PDB entry 9G25 | electron microscopy, 2.89 A resolution | chains 4 and E of the 14 polymer chains in the assembly

[Chain 4]
Molecule: snR30
From: Saccharomyces cerevisiae
Sequence (609 nucleotides; row label = number of the first residue in the row):
     1 AACCAUAGUC UCGUGCUAGU UCGGUACUAU ACAGGGAAGG GAAGUCACUC GCAUACGUGU
    61 GUGUGCAUUU CUUGCUAUUG CUGCUUAGCU UCUCUAAAAC ACUGGGCUAG CGUUUUUCAA
   121 CGCUCGAGAG GCAGAGUCUC AAGGAGCCUC CAAUGGGCCU CACGUAUUCA UCUAGAUGGC
   181 GCUUCGGACA ACGGCAUCAC AUAAGAGAUG CAGCUCCUGA CUUCUCCUCU GAUCUUCGUG
   241 AUCAGAGUUU UGAGUCGUCA GACUACGAGC AGUUUCUCUU AGUCGUUGCA UCGGGUGCUG
   301 UUGCCUUAAC GAUGUGUAUA UGGGGUUCGG GGGCUGUUGC CAUGAUAUAU AUGGAUGAGA
   361 CAGAAGUGGC CCCGUUGACG AGUUUAACUU AGAUUAAGUA GGACGCAUGA UCUUGAGCUC
   421 UUUUCCUAUA CUUUGUCCUA UGGCCAGCUU UCUCCUUAUU ACGAAGAGAU UGCGGGAUGU
   481 GGGUGCAGAG UGGGAAAAUC UGAGUUCGGU CAUCUUUGUU GUUCGUCCUA CCGCAGUAUA
   541 UUCCUAAACA CUAUGAAAUG ACCCUAGUUG GUCCAUGAUC AUUUGGGUAA AACCAUACUG
   601 CAGACAUCU
Unresolved in the structure: 1-4, 14-116, 152-328, 383-386, 403-526

[Chain E]
Name: H/ACA ribonucleoprotein complex subunit CBF5
From: Saccharomyces cerevisiae
Notes: EC 5.4.99.-
UniProtKB: P33322 (CBF5_YEAST); residue numbers follow UniProt; this construct covers 1-483
Amino-acid sequence (483 residues; numbered 1 to 483; the number before each row is that of its first residue):
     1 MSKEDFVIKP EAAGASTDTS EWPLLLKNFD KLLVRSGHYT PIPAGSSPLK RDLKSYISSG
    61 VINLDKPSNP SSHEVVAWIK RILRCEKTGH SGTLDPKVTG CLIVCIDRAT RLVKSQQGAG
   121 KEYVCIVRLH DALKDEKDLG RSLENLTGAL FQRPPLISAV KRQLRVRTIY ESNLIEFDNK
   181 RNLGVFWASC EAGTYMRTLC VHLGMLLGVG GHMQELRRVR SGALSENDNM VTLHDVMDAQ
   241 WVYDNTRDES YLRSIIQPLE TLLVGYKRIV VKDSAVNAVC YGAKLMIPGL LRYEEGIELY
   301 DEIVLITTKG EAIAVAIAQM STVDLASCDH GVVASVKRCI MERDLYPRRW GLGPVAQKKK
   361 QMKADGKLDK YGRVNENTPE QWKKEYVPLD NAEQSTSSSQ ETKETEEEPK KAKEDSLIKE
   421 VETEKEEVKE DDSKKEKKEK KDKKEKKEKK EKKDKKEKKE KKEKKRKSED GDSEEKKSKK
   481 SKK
Unresolved in the structure: 1-4, 150-167, 391-483

[Interface between chain 4 and chain E]
Contacting residue pairs (87):
  A5(4) - Tyr371(E)  stacking on the base
  A5(4) - Arg373(E)  hydrogen bond to the base
  G8(4) - Tyr281(E)  hydrogen bond to the base
  G8(4) - Gly282(E)  hydrogen bond to the sugar
  G8(4) - Arg343(E)  base contact
  U9(4) - Cys280(E)  sugar contact
  U9(4) - Tyr281(E)  sugar contact
  U9(4) - Gly282(E)  sugar contact
  U9(4) - Val336(E)  phosphate contact
  U9(4) - Cys339(E)  phosphate contact
  U9(4) - Arg343(E)  hydrogen bond to the base
  C10(4) - Arg111(E)  phosphate contact
  C10(4) - Arg338(E)  salt bridge to the phosphate
  C10(4) - Cys339(E)  hydrogen bond to the phosphate
  U11(4) - Arg111(E)  salt bridge to the phosphate
  U11(4) - Arg338(E)  salt bridge to the phosphate
  C123(4) - Tyr195(E)  phosphate contact
  U124(4) - Ala192(E)  base contact
  U124(4) - Thr194(E)  base contact
  U124(4) - Tyr195(E)  phosphate contact
  G131(4) - Glu74(E)  hydrogen bond to the base
  C132(4) - Glu74(E)  hydrogen bond to the sugar
  C132(4) - Trp78(E)  sugar contact
  A133(4) - Asn69(E)  hydrogen bond to the phosphate
  U346(4) - Thr198(E)  hydrogen bond to the base
  U346(4) - Val201(E)  sugar contact
  A347(4) - His130(E)  hydrogen bond to the sugar
  A347(4) - His212(E)  stacking on the base
  U348(4) - Arg128(E)  base contact
  U348(4) - His130(E)  stacking on the base
  U348(4) - His212(E)  base contact
  U352(4) - Arg128(E)  sugar contact
  G353(4) - Arg128(E)  salt bridge to the phosphate
  C370(4) - Ala77(E)  sugar contact
  C371(4) - His73(E)  sugar contact
  C371(4) - Glu74(E)  sugar contact
  C371(4) - Ala77(E)  sugar contact
  G374(4) - Gln117(E)  hydrogen bond to the phosphate
  U375(4) - Lys114(E)  phosphate contact
  U375(4) - Gln117(E)  hydrogen bond to the phosphate
  U376(4) - Lys114(E)  salt bridge to the phosphate
  C388(4) - Arg343(E)  hydrogen bond to the base
  C388(4) - Arg348(E)  hydrogen bond to the phosphate
  U389(4) - Arg348(E)  salt bridge to the phosphate
  U389(4) - Trp350(E)  phosphate contact
  U390(4) - Trp350(E)  hydrogen bond to the phosphate
  A391(4) - Ala278(E)  base contact
  A391(4) - Tyr281(E)  base contact
  A391(4) - Gly282(E)  base contact
  A391(4) - Ala283(E)  sugar contact
  A391(4) - Trp350(E)  hydrogen bond to the sugar
  G392(4) - Met286(E)  base contact
  G392(4) - Pro288(E)  phosphate contact
  G392(4) - Trp350(E)  phosphate contact
  G392(4) - Gly351(E)  hydrogen bond to the phosphate
  G392(4) - Val355(E)  sugar contact
  G392(4) - Ala356(E)  phosphate contact
  G392(4) - Tyr386(E)  hydrogen bond to the base
  G392(4) - Val387(E)  hydrogen bond to the base
  G392(4) - Pro388(E)  base contact
  G392(4) - Leu389(E)  hydrogen bond to the base
  G392(4) - Asp390(E)  base contact
  A393(4) - Lys272(E)  sugar contact
  A393(4) - Ser274(E)  hydrogen bond to the sugar
  A393(4) - Ala275(E)  base contact
  A393(4) - Ala278(E)  base contact
  A393(4) - Ala283(E)  base contact
  A393(4) - Lys284(E)  base contact
  A393(4) - Met286(E)  hydrogen bond to the base
  A393(4) - Pro288(E)  sugar contact
  A393(4) - Gly289(E)  hydrogen bond to the base
  A393(4) - Trp350(E)  base contact
  A393(4) - Gly353(E)  phosphate contact
  A393(4) - Pro354(E)  phosphate contact
  A393(4) - Val355(E)  hydrogen bond to the phosphate
  A393(4) - Ala356(E)  hydrogen bond to the phosphate
  U394(4) - Lys272(E)  salt bridge to the phosphate
  U394(4) - Ser274(E)  hydrogen bond to the phosphate
  U394(4) - Pro288(E)  phosphate contact
  U394(4) - Arg349(E)  hydrogen bond to the base
  U394(4) - Leu352(E)  sugar contact
  U394(4) - Gly353(E)  sugar contact
  U394(4) - Pro354(E)  sugar contact
  U395(4) - His38(E)  salt bridge to the phosphate
  U395(4) - Thr40(E)  base contact
  U395(4) - Arg349(E)  base contact
  A396(4) - His38(E)  base contact
Interface residues without a listed pair, chain 4 (33 interface residues in all): U6, C12, C372, A387
Interface residues without a listed pair, chain E (60 interface residues in all): Pro70, Ser71, Lys87, Asp95, Arg197, Gln214, Leu285, His330, Lys337, Lys363

[In short]
33 residues of chain 4 and 60 residues of chain E are in contact, with 27 hydrogen bonds, 8 salt bridges and 3
aromatic stacking contacts. Polar contacts include A5(4)-Arg373(E), G8(4)-Tyr281(E) and U9(4)-Arg343(E).
Chain 4 is snR30 and chain E is H/ACA ribonucleoprotein complex subunit CBF5, both from Saccharomyces
cerevisiae; the structure, snR30 snoRNP - State 1 - Utp23-Krr1-deltaC3, was determined by electron microscopy
together with 9G28 from the same study.
